PDB entry 3HOD | X-ray diffraction, 2.10 A resolution | chains A and B

== Chain A (and B) ==
Molecule: Peroxisome proliferator-activated receptor gamma
Organism: Homo sapiens
Notes: fragment: ligand binding domain (LBD); chain B of this document is another copy of the same molecule, construct and numbering; everything in this record applies to it too
UniProt: P37231 (PPARG_HUMAN); residues 195-476 here correspond to UniProt positions 223-504 (UniProt number = residue number + 28)
Sequence (286 residues; each row starts with the number of its first residue):
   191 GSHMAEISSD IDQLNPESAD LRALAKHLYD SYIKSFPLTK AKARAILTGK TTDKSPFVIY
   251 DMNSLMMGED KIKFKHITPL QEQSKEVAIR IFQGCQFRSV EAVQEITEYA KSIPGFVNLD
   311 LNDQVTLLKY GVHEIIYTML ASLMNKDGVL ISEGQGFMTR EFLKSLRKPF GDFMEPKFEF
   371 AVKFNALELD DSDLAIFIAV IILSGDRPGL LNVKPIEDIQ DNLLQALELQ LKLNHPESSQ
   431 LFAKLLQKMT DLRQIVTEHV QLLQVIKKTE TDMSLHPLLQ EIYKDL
Not modelled in the structure: 191-206
Differences from the reference sequence: expression tag (191-194)
Small-molecule neighbours: ZZH ((2S)-2-(4-benzylphenoxy)-3-phenylpropanoic acid): Ile279, Phe282, Gln283, Cys285, Gln286, Ser289, His323, Ile326, Tyr327, Leu330, Phe363, Met364, His449, Leu453, Ile456, Met463, Ser464, Leu465, Leu469, Tyr473
Swiss-Prot annotation at these positions:
  - motif: Pro467 to Asp475 (9aaTAD)
  - binding site (rosiglitazone): Gln286 to Ser289, His323, His449, Tyr473
  - cross-link: Lys224 (Glycyl lysine isopeptide (Lys-Gly) (interchain with G-Cter in ubiquitin))

== Chain A / chain B interface ==
Residue-residue contacts - 24 pairs, chain A then chain B:
  Asp396(A) with Lys438(B), salt bridge
  Gln410(A) with Gln437(B)
  Asp411(A) with Ser429(B); Lys434(B), salt bridge
  Leu414(A) with Gln430(B); Ala433(B), hydrophobic
  Gln415(A) with Gln430(B)
  Glu418(A) with Glu418(B); Gln430(B)
  Ser429(A) with Asp411(B), hydrogen bond
  Gln430(A) with Asp411(B); Leu414(B); Phe432(B)
  Phe432(A) with Gln430(B); Ala433(B), hydrophobic
  Ala433(A) with Leu436(B), hydrophobic
  Lys434(A) with Gln410(B)
  Leu436(A) with Ala433(B), hydrophobic
  Gln437(A) with Gln410(B); Met439(B)
  Thr440(A) with Thr440(B); Arg443(B)
  Gln444(A) with Gln444(B), hydrogen bond
  Thr447(A) with Gln444(B)
Interface residues without a listed pair, chain A (18 interface residues in all): Met439, Arg443
Interface residues without a listed pair, chain B (19 interface residues in all): Gln415, Lys422, Thr447

== Overview ==
Chain A and chain B form an interface of 18 and 19 residues respectively; the contacts include 2 hydrogen
bonds and 2 salt bridges. Among the polar pairs are Asp396(A)-Lys438(B), Asp411(A)-Lys434(B) and
Ser429(A)-Asp411(B). Bound to chain A: compound ZZH.
Chain A and chain B are both Peroxisome proliferator-activated receptor gamma (Homo sapiens); the structure,
Crystal structure of the PPARgamma-LBD complexed with a new aryloxy-3phenylpropanoic acid, was determined by
X-ray diffraction, deposited together with 3HO0.
